6SGW - chains H and J of the 10 polymer chains in the assembly; structure by electron microscopy, 3.80 A resolution.

Chain H:
Protein: ESX-3 secretion system protein EccD3
Source organism: Mycobacterium smegmatis (strain ATCC 700084 / mc(2)155)
UniProtKB: A0QQ46 (ECCD3_MYCS2); residues 8-472 here = UniProt positions 8-472
Amino-acid sequence (465 residues; row label = number of the first residue in the row):
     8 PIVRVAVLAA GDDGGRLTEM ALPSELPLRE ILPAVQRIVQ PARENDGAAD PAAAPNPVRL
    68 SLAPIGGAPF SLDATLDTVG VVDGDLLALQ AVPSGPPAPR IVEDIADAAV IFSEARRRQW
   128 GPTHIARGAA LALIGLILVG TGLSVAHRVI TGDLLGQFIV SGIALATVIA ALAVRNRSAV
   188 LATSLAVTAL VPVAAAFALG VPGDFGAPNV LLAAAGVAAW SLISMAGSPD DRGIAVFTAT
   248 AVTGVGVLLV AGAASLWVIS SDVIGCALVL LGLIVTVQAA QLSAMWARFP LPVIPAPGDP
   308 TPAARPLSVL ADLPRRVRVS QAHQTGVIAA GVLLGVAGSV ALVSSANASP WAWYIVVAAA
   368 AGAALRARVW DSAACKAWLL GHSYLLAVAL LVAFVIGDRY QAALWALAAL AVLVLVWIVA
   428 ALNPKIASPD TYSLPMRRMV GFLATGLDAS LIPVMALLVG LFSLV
Not modelled in the structure: 17-20, 48-64, 212-213

Chain J:
Protein: ESX-3 secretion system protein EccC3
Source organism: Mycobacterium smegmatis (strain ATCC 700084 / mc(2)155)
UniProtKB: A0QQ40 (ECCC3_MYCS2); residues 2-402 here = UniProt positions 2-402
Amino-acid sequence (401 residues; row label = number of the first residue in the row):
     2 SRLIFEHQRR LTPPTTRKGT ITIEPPPQLP RVVPPSLLRR VLPFLIVILI VGMIVALFAT
    62 GMRLISPTML FFPFVLLLAA TALYRGGDNK MRTEEVDAER ADYLRYLSVV RDNVRAHAAE
   122 QRAALEWSHP EPEVLATIPG TRRQWERDPR DRDFLVLRAG RHDVPLDAAL KVKDTADEID
   182 LEPVAHSALR GLLDVQRTVR DAPTGLDVAK LARITVIGEA DEARAAIRAW IAQAVTWHDP
   242 TMLGVALAAP DLESGDWSWL KWLPHVDVPN EADGVGPARY LTTSTAELRE RLAPALADRP
   302 LFPAESGAAL KHLLVVLDDP DADPDDIARK PGLTGVTVIH RTTELPNREQ YPDPERPILR
   362 VADGRIERWQ VGGWQPCVDV ADAMSAAEAA HIARRLSRWD S
Not modelled in the structure: 33-91, 298-310, 331-333, 373-374

Chain H / chain J interface:
Pairs across the interface (16; chain H residue first):
  Ile9(H) - Ser2(J)  hydrogen bond (backbone-side chain)
  Ile9(H) - Val276(J)  hydrophobic
  Glu26(H) - Trp263(J)
  Val89(H) - Ser2(J)
  Val89(H) - Arg399(J)
  Asp90(H) - Ser2(J)  hydrogen bond (backbone-backbone)
  Asp90(H) - Arg3(J)  salt bridge
  Asp90(H) - Ser398(J)
  Asp90(H) - Arg399(J)  hydrogen bond (backbone-backbone)
  Gly91(H) - Arg395(J)
  Gly91(H) - Arg399(J)  hydrogen bond (backbone-side chain)
  Asp92(H) - Arg399(J)  salt bridge
  Ile301(H) - Pro184(J)
  Ile301(H) - Val185(J)
  Pro302(H) - Pro184(J)
  Leu314(H) - Arg201(J)
Other interface residues (no listed pair), chain H (16 interface residues in all): Arg11, Ala13, Leu24, Ala28, Pro304, Pro309, Ala311
Other interface residues (no listed pair), chain J (14 interface residues in all): Leu30, Arg191, Asp195, Gly277

Summary:
Chain H and chain J form an interface of 16 and 14 residues respectively, with 4 hydrogen bonds and 2 salt
bridges. Among the polar pairs are Asp90(H)-Arg3(J), Asp92(H)-Arg399(J) and Ile9(H)-Ser2(J).
Here chain H is ESX-3 secretion system protein EccD3 and chain J is ESX-3 secretion system protein EccC3, both
from Mycobacterium smegmatis (strain ATCC 700084 / mc(2)155). Entry 6SGW (Structure of the ESX-3 core complex)
was determined by electron microscopy (same publication as 6SGX, 6SGY and 6SGZ).
